4OL8 - chains A and C of the 4 polymer chains in the assembly; structure by X-ray diffraction, 3.10 A resolution.

Chain A:
Molecule: Reverse transcriptase/ribonuclease H
Organism: Saccharomyces cerevisiae
Notes: EC 2.7.7.49, 2.7.7.7, 3.1.26.4
UniProtKB: Q99315 (YG31B_YEAST); residues 1-476 here correspond to UniProt positions 536-1011 (UniProt number = residue number + 535)
Sequence (478 residues; row label = number of the first residue in the row; numbers below 1 keep their minus sign (Gly-1 is residue -1)):
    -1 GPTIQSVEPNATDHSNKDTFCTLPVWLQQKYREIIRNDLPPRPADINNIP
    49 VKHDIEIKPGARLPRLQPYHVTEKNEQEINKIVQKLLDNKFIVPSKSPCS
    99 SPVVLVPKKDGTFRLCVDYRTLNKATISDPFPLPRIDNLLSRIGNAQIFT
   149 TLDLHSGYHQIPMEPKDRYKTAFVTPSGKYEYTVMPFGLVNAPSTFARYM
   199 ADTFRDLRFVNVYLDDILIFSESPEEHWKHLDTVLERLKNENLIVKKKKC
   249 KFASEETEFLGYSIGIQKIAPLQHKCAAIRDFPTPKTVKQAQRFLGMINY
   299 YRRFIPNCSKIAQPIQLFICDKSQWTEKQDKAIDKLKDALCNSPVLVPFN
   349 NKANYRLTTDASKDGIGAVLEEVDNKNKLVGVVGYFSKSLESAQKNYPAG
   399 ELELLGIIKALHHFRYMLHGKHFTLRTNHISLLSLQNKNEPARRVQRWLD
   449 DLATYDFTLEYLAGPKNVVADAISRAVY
Unresolved in the structure: -1 to 21, 40-47, 107-109, 251-252, 314-323, 338-345, 390-394, 428-439, 460-476
Construct notes: expression tag (-1 to 0); engineered mutation Asn426 (Asp961 in Q99315)
Modified residues: Mse161, Mse183, Mse198, Mse295, Mse415 (selenomethionine; parent Met)
Swiss-Prot annotation at these positions:
  - binding site (Mg(2+)): Asp151, Asp213, Asp214, Asp358, Glu401
  - site: Tyr476 (Cleavage)
From the paper describing this entry:
  - self-association interface (contacts with another copy of this molecule); pairs are residue here / residue on that copy: Asp127-Lys177 (salt bridge), Arg140-Glu71 (salt bridge), Arg203-Ser175, Arg413-His68, His417-Arg441, Asp448-Arg442, Thr452-Arg441
  - binding site for the 18-nt RNA strand (chain C): Asp116, Arg118, Gly186, Leu187, Asn297, Arg300
  - binding site for the 16-nt DNA strand: Lys287, Gly294, Tyr298, Asn435, Lys436, Arg441, Arg445
  - mutagenesis - R60A/Q65A, R140A/R203A, R441A/R442A: decreased catalytic activity (RNase H activity)
  - mutagenesis - R441A/R442A (105 kDa): decreased binding to hybrid 3
  - mutagenesis - R60A/Q65A: unchanged catalytic activity
  - mutagenesis - D426N: abolished catalytic activity
  - binding site for the 18-nt RNA strand (chain C): Phe185 (proposed by the authors, not directly observed)

Chain C:
Molecule: 18-nt RNA strand
Sequence (18 nucleotides; row label = number of the first residue in the row):
     1 CUGAGAGAGAGGAAGAUG
Unresolved in the structure: 1

Interface between chain A and chain C:
Residue-residue contacts (20):
  Cys114(A) - U2(C)  hydrogen bond to the base
  Val115(A) - U2(C)  hydrogen bond to the sugar
  Asp116(A) - U2(C)  sugar contact
  Tyr117(A) - U2(C)  sugar contact
  Arg118(A) - U2(C)  salt bridge to the phosphate
  Leu131(A) - A4(C)  base contact
  Tyr156(A) - G3(C)  base contact
  Phe185(A) - U2(C)  base contact
  Phe185(A) - G3(C)  base contact
  Gly186(A) - U2(C)  hydrogen bond to the sugar
  Gly186(A) - G3(C)  sugar contact
  Leu187(A) - G3(C)  hydrogen bond to the sugar
  Val188(A) - G3(C)  hydrogen bond to the sugar
  Val188(A) - A4(C)  sugar contact
  Pro191(A) - G3(C)  sugar contact
  Pro191(A) - A4(C)  sugar contact
  Asn297(A) - G7(C)  hydrogen bond to the sugar
  Asn297(A) - A8(C)  sugar contact
  Arg300(A) - A8(C)  hydrogen bond to the sugar
  Lys386(A) - G9(C)  phosphate contact
Interface residues without a listed pair, chain A (21 interface residues in all): Val104, Asn121, Ile134, Tyr211, Leu212, Ser387
Interface residues without a listed pair, chain C (8 interface residues in all): G5, A6

Overview:
21 residues of chain A and 8 residues of chain C are in contact; the contacts include 7 hydrogen bonds and 1
salt bridge. Among the polar pairs are Cys114(A)-U2(C), Val115(A)-U2(C) and Gly186(A)-U2(C). The paper reports
a binding site for the 18-nt RNA strand (chain C) at Asp116(A), Arg118(A) and Gly186(A) among others;
R60A/Q65A, R140A/R203A and R441A/R442A of chain A reduce catalytic activity (RNase H activity).
Chain A is Reverse transcriptase/ribonuclease H (Saccharomyces cerevisiae) and chain C is an 18-nt RNA strand;
the structure, Ty3 reverse transcriptase bound to DNA/RNA, was determined by X-ray diffraction.
